PDB entry 4MA9 | X-ray diffraction, 1.82 A resolution | chains C and D of the 5 polymer chains in the assembly

# Chain C (and D)
Protein: Alkyl hydroperoxide reductase subunit C
Organism: Salmonella enterica subsp. enterica serovar Typhimurium
Notes: EC 1.11.1.15; chain D of this document is another copy of the same molecule, construct and numbering; everything in this record applies to it too
Reference sequence: P0A251 (AHPC_SALTY); residues 1-186 here correspond to UniProt positions 2-187 (UniProt number = residue number + 1)
Chain sequence (186 residues; each row starts with the number of its first residue):
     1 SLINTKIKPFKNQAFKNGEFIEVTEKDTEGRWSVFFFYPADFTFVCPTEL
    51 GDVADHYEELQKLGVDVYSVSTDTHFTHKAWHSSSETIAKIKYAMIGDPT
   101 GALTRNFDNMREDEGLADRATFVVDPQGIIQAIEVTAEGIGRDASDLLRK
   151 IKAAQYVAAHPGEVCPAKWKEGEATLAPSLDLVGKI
Bound ions: K+: Thr-72 (shared with 1 residue of chain B)
Curated features (UniProtKB/Swiss-Prot):
  - active site: Cys-46 (Cysteine sulfenic acid (-SOH) intermediate)
What the authors report for this chain:
  - K+ coordination: Thr-72
  - catalytic residues: Cys-46, Arg-119, Cys-165 (citing earlier work)
  - self-association interface (contacts with another copy of this molecule): Phe-15 to Phe-20, Leu-180
  - mutagenesis - C46S: increased stability

# Chain C / chain D interface
Contacting residue pairs - 90 pairs, chain C then chain D:
  Ser-1(C) with Asp-108(D), hydrogen bond (backbone-backbone); Val-135(D)
  Ile-3(C) with Asp-118(D); Val-135(D), hydrophobic; Thr-136(D); Ala-137(D)
  Phe-42(C) with Val-183(D); Gly-184(D)
  Phe-44(C) with Leu-176(D); Pro-178(D), hydrophobic; Ser-179(D); Leu-182(D), hydrophobic; Val-183(D), hydrophobic; Ile-186(D)
  Val-45(C) with Val-164(D), hydrophobic; Cys-165(D); Leu-176(D)
  Pro-47(C) with Ile-186(D), hydrophobic
  Thr-48(C) with Pro-166(D); Ala-167(D), hydrogen bond (side chain-backbone)
  Glu-49(C) with Ala-167(D)
  Asp-52(C) with Lys-168(D)
  Ser-85(C) with Ile-186(D), hydrogen bond (side chain-backbone)
  Thr-87(C) with Ile-186(D), hydrogen bond (side chain-backbone)
  Asp-108(C) with Ser-1(D), hydrogen bond (backbone-backbone)
  Asp-118(C) with Ile-3(D)
  Gln-131(C) with Thr-136(D); Ala-137(D), hydrogen bond (backbone-backbone); Ile-140(D)
  Ala-132(C) with Val-135(D)
  Ile-133(C) with Glu-134(D); Val-135(D), hydrogen bond (backbone-backbone)
  Glu-134(C) with Ile-133(D); Lys-150(D), salt bridge
  Val-135(C) with Ser-1(D); Ile-3(D), hydrophobic; Ala-132(D); Ile-133(D), hydrogen bond (backbone-backbone)
  Thr-136(C) with Ile-3(D); Gln-131(D)
  Ala-137(C) with Ile-3(D); Gln-131(D), hydrogen bond (backbone-backbone)
  Gly-139(C) with Val-157(D); Val-164(D); Cys-165(D), hydrogen bond (backbone-backbone)
  Ile-140(C) with Gln-131(D); Ala-153(D), hydrophobic; Ala-154(D), hydrophobic; Cys-165(D)
  Gly-141(C) with Arg-149(D), hydrogen bond (backbone-side chain); Cys-165(D), hydrogen bond (backbone-backbone); Pro-166(D); Ala-167(D)
  Arg-142(C) with Arg-149(D); Ala-167(D); Lys-168(D), hydrogen bond (backbone-backbone)
  Asp-143(C) with Arg-149(D); Lys-168(D)
  Asp-146(C) with Asp-146(D)
  Arg-149(C) with Gly-141(D), hydrogen bond (side chain-backbone)
  Lys-150(C) with Glu-134(D), salt bridge
  Ala-153(C) with Ile-140(D), hydrophobic
  Ala-154(C) with Ile-140(D), hydrophobic
  Val-157(C) with Gly-139(D)
  Val-164(C) with Val-45(D), hydrophobic; Gly-139(D)
  Cys-165(C) with Val-45(D); Gly-139(D), hydrogen bond (backbone-backbone); Ile-140(D); Gly-141(D), hydrogen bond (backbone-backbone)
  Pro-166(C) with Thr-48(D); Gly-141(D)
  Ala-167(C) with Thr-48(D), hydrogen bond (backbone-side chain); Glu-49(D); Arg-142(D)
  Lys-168(C) with Asp-52(D); Arg-142(D); Asp-143(D)
  Leu-176(C) with Phe-44(D); Val-45(D)
  Pro-178(C) with Phe-44(D), hydrophobic
  Ser-179(C) with Phe-44(D)
  Leu-182(C) with Phe-44(D), hydrophobic
  Val-183(C) with Phe-42(D); Phe-44(D)
  Gly-184(C) with Phe-42(D); Ser-84(D)
  Ile-186(C) with Phe-44(D); Ser-85(D), hydrogen bond (backbone-side chain); Thr-87(D), hydrogen bond (backbone-side chain)
Interface residues without a listed pair, chain C (46 interface residues in all): Thr-43, Ser-84, Glu-86
Interface residues without a listed pair, chain D (48 interface residues in all): Thr-43, Pro-47, Trp-81, Glu-86, Lys-170

# Overview
Chain C and chain D form an interface of 46 and 48 residues respectively, with 19 hydrogen bonds and 2 salt
bridges. Among the polar pairs are Glu-134(C)/Lys-150(D), Thr-48(C)/Ala-167(D) and Ser-85(C)/Ile-186(D).
Curated annotation (UniProt) lists active-site residue Cys-46(C) on chain C. The paper reports catalytic
residues Cys-46(C), Arg-119(C) and Cys-165(C); C46S of chain C increases stability.
Chain C and chain D are both Alkyl hydroperoxide reductase subunit C (Salmonella enterica subsp. enterica
serovar Typhimurium); the structure, Wild type Salmonella Alkyl Hydroperoxide Reductase C in its
substrate-ready conformation, was determined by X-ray diffraction (same publication as 4MAB).
